Entry 2J37 (electron microscopy, 8.70 A resolution (very low resolution: no residue pairs are listed; an interface is given only as per-side residue counts)); this record covers chains 4 and 5 of the 8 polymer chains in the assembly.

# Chain 4
Molecule: 60S ribosomal protein L23
From: Triticum sp
Amino-acid sequence (152 residues; row label = number of the first residue in the row):
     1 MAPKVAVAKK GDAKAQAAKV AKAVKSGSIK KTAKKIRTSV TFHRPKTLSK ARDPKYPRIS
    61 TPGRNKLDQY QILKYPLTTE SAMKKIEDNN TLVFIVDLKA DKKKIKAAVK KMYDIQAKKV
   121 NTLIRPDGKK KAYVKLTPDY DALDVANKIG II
Disordered / not traced: 1-68, 150-152

# Chain 5
Molecule: Ribosomal protein L35
From: Triticum sp
UniProt: Q8L805 (RL35_WHEAT); residues 1-124 here = UniProt positions 1-124
Amino-acid sequence (124 residues; row label = number of the first residue in the row):
     1 MSSGKVKAGE LWNKSKDDLT KQLAELKTEL GQLRIQKVAS SGSKLNRIHD IRKSIARVLT
    61 VINAKQRAQL RLFYKNKKYA PLDLRAKQTR AIRRRLSPDE KSRVLEKTKK RTVHFPQRKF
   121 AIKA
Disordered / not traced: 1-3, 68-124

# How chain 4 and chain 5 interact
At this resolution (9 A) residue pairs are not listed: 8 residues of chain 4 and 7 of chain 5 lie at the interface.

# Overview
8 residues of chain 4 and 7 residues of chain 5 are in contact.
Chain 4 is 60S ribosomal protein L23 and chain 5 is Ribosomal protein L35, both from Triticum sp; the
structure, Model of mammalian srp bound to 80S rncs, was determined by electron microscopy.
